1S1C - chains A and Y of the 4 polymer chains in the assembly; structure by X-ray diffraction, 2.60 A resolution.

== Chain A ==
Name: Transforming protein RhoA
Organism: Homo sapiens
Notes: fragment: RhoA
UniProtKB: P61586 (RHOA_HUMAN); numbering as in UniProt (aligned over 1-181)
Chain sequence (183 residues; row label = number of the first residue in the row; numbers below 1 keep their minus sign (Gly-1 is residue -1)):
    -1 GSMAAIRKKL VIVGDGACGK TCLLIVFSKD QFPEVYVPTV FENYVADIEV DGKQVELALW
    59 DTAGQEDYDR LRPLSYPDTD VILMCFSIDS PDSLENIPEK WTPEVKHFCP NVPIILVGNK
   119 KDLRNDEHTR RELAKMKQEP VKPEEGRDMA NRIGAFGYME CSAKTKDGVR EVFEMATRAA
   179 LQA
Unresolved in the structure: -1 to 2
Construct notes: cloning artifact (-1 to 0)
Bound ions: Mg2+: Thr19, Thr37 (together with GMP-PNP)
Ligand contacts: GMP-PNP (GNP; phosphoaminophosphonic acid-guanylate ester): Asp13, Gly14, Ala15, Cys16, Gly17, Lys18, Thr19, Cys20, Phe30, Pro31, Tyr34, Pro36, Thr37, Thr60, Ala61, Gly62, Gln63, Lys118, Asp120, Leu121, Ser160, Ala161, Lys162

== Chain Y ==
Name: Rho-associated, coiled-coil containing protein kinase 1
Organism: Homo sapiens
Notes: fragment: Rho-binding domain of ROCKI, residues 947-1015
UniProtKB: Q13464 (ROCK1_HUMAN); aligned to UniProt positions 946-1014 over residues 947-1015 (the alignment contains insertions or deletions, so no single offset holds)
Chain sequence (71 residues; each row starts with the number of its first residue):
   945 GSMLTKDIEI LRRENEELTE KMKKAEEEYK LEKEEEISNL KAAFEKNINT ERTLKTQAVN
  1005 KLAEIMNRKD F
Unresolved in the structure: 1015
Construct notes: cloning artifact (945-946)

== Interface between chain A and chain Y ==
Contacting residue pairs - 12 pairs, chain A then chain Y:
  Val38(A) - Leu1006(Y)  hydrophobic
  Phe39(A) - Met1010(Y)  hydrophobic
  Asp65(A) - Lys999(Y)  salt bridge
  Tyr66(A) - Val1003(Y)  hydrophobic
  Arg68(A) - Asn1004(Y)  hydrogen bond
  Arg68(A) - Ala1007(Y)
  Leu69(A) - Val1003(Y)
  Leu69(A) - Ala1007(Y)  hydrophobic
  Leu72(A) - Met1010(Y)  hydrophobic
  Leu72(A) - Asn1011(Y)
  Leu72(A) - Arg1012(Y)
  Pro75(A) - Arg1012(Y)

== In short ==
Chain A and chain Y each contribute 8 residues to their interface; the contacts include 1 hydrogen bond and 1
salt bridge. Polar contacts include Asp65(A)-Lys999(Y) and Arg68(A)-Asn1004(Y). Ligands of chain A: GMP-PNP.
Thr19(A) and Thr37(A) form the Mg2+ site.
Here chain A is Transforming protein RhoA and chain Y is Rho-associated, coiled-coil containing protein kinase
1, both from Homo sapiens. Entry 1S1C (Crystal structure of the complex between the human RhoA and Rho-binding
domain of human ROCKI) was determined by X-ray diffraction.
